PDB entry 7Q55 | electron microscopy, 5.70 A resolution (low resolution: residue-level contacts below are approximate; hydrogen-bond / salt-bridge calls are withheld) | chains E and K of the 16 polymer chains in the assembly

# Chain E (and K)
Protein: Glyceraldehyde-3-phosphate dehydrogenase B, chloroplastic
Organism: Spinacia oleracea
Notes: EC 1.2.1.13; chain K of this document is another copy of the same molecule, construct and numbering; everything in this record applies to it too
UniProt: P12860 (G3PB_SPIOL); the construct lacks a stretch of the UniProt sequence and is renumbered around it, so the offset changes along the chain: -83 to 18 = UniProt 1-102; 19-34 = UniProt 105-120; 36-60 = UniProt 121-145; 61-122 = UniProt 147-208; 4 more segments
Amino-acid sequence (451 residues; numbered -83 to 362 plus 7 insertion-coded residues; 2 numbers in that range are skipped by the numbering (no residue carries them; nothing is unmodelled there); the number before each row is that of its first residue; a row labelled like 18A-18B holds insertion residues (18A, then the next letters in order); numbers below 1 keep their minus sign (Met-83 is residue -83)):
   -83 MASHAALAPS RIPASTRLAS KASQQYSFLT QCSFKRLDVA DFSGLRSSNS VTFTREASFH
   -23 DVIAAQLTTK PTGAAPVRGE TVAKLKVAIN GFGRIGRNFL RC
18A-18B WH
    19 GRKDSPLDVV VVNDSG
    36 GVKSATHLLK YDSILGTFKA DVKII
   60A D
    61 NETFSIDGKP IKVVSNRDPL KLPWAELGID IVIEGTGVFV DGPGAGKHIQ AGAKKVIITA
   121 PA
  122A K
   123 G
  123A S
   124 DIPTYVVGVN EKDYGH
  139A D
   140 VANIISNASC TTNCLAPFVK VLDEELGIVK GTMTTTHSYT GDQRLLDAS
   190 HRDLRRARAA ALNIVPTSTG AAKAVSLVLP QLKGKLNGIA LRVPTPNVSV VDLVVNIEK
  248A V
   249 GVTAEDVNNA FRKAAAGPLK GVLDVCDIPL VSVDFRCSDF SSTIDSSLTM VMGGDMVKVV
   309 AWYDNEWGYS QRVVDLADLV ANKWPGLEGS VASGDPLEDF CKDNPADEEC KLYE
Not modelled in the structure: -83 to -1
Disulfides: Cys349-Cys358
Residues lining bound ligands:
  - NAD (nicotinamide-adenine-dinucleotide), molecule 1: Asn6, Gly7, Phe8, Gly9, Arg10, Ile11, Arg13, Asn31, Ser33, Asn76, Arg77, Gly95, Thr96, Gly97, Phe99, Thr119, Ala120, Cys149, Asp181, Asn313, Glu314, Tyr317
  - NAD, molecule 2: Ala354, Tyr361, Glu362
Curated features (UniProtKB/Swiss-Prot):
  - active site: Cys149 (Nucleophile)
  - binding site (NADP(+)): Arg10, Ile11, Asp32, Arg77, Asn313
  - binding site (D-glyceraldehyde 3-phosphate): Ser148 to Thr150, Thr179, Arg195, Thr208, Gly209, Arg231
  - site: His176 (Activates thiol group during catalysis)
What the authors report for this chain:
  - binding site for NAD: Glu356
  - catalytic residues: Cys149 (citing earlier work)
  - self-association interface (contacts with another copy of this molecule): Ser215 to Lys222

# Interface between chain E and chain K
Contacting residue pairs - 58 pairs, chain E then chain K:
  Val98(E) - Ala354(K)
  Val98(E) - Asp355(K)
  Gly102(E) - Gln110(K)
  Pro103(E) - Gln110(K)
  Gly106(E) - Gln110(K)
  Lys122A(E) - Asn142(K)
  Gly123(E) - Asn142(K)
  Ser123A(E) - Ala141(K)
  Ser123A(E) - Asn142(K)
  Ser123A(E) - Ile143(K)
  Asp124(E) - Gly102(K)
  Asp124(E) - Pro103(K)
  Asp124(E) - Gly106(K)
  Asp124(E) - Asn142(K)
  Asp124(E) - Ile143(K)
  Pro126(E) - Pro103(K)
  Ala141(E) - Pro103(K)
  Ile143(E) - Gln110(K)
  Asp181(E) - Leu360(K)
  Asp181(E) - Tyr361(K)
  Asp181(E) - Glu362(K)
  Arg183(E) - Glu357(K)
  Arg183(E) - Cys358(K)
  His190(E) - Glu357(K)
  His190(E) - Cys358(K)
  His190(E) - Lys359(K)
  His190(E) - Leu360(K)
  Arg191(E) - Asp347(K)
  Arg191(E) - Lys350(K)
  Arg191(E) - Cys358(K)
  Arg191(E) - Lys359(K)
  Arg191(E) - Leu360(K)
  Arg195(E) - Glu362(K)
  Leu216(E) - Asp124(K)
  Arg231(E) - Glu362(K)
  Asp343(E) - Arg191(K)
  Pro344(E) - Arg191(K)
  Leu345(E) - Arg191(K)
  Glu346(E) - Arg191(K)
  Cys349(E) - Arg191(K)
  Pro353(E) - Val98(K)
  Asp355(E) - Arg183(K)
  Glu356(E) - Arg183(K)
  Glu357(E) - Arg183(K)
  Glu357(E) - Ser188(K)
  Glu357(E) - His190(K)
  Glu357(E) - Arg191(K)
  Cys358(E) - His190(K)
  Cys358(E) - Arg191(K)
  Lys359(E) - Asp181(K)
  Lys359(E) - His190(K)
  Leu360(E) - Asp181(K)
  Leu360(E) - His190(K)
  Leu360(E) - Arg195(K)
  Tyr361(E) - Asp181(K)
  Tyr361(E) - Arg195(K)
  Glu362(E) - Asp181(K)
  Glu362(E) - Arg195(K)
Other interface residues (no listed pair), chain E (37 interface residues in all): Ala105, Ile125, Thr179, Ser188, Ala354
Other interface residues (no listed pair), chain K (28 interface residues in all): Ile109, Ser123A, His176
Interface features reported in the paper:
  - interface residues, chain E: Asp355(E)

# Overview
Chain E and chain K form an interface of 37 and 28 residues respectively. Chain E binds NAD. Curated
annotation (UniProt) lists active-site residue Cys149(E), 5 NADP+-binding residues and 8 D-glyceraldehyde
3-phosphate-binding residues on chain E. From the paper: the catalytic residue Cys149(E); a binding site for
NAD at Glu356(E).
Chain E and chain K are both Glyceraldehyde-3-phosphate dehydrogenase B, chloroplastic (Spinacia oleracea);
the structure, Single Particle Cryo-EM structure of photosynthetic A8B8 glyceraldehyde-3-phosphate
dehydrogenase hexadecamer (major conformer) from Spinacia oleracia, was determined by electron microscopy
together with 7Q53, 7Q54, 7Q56 and 7Q57 from the same study.
